1CE6 - chains A and B of the 3 polymer chains in the assembly; structure by X-ray diffraction, 2.90 A resolution.

[Chain A]
Name: Protein (MHC class I H-2DB heavy chain)
From: Mus musculus
Notes: fragment: fragment: extracellular domains
UniProt: P01899 (HA11_MOUSE); residues 1-274 here correspond to UniProt positions 25-298 (UniProt number = residue number + 24)
Amino-acid sequence (274 residues; each row starts with the number of its first residue):
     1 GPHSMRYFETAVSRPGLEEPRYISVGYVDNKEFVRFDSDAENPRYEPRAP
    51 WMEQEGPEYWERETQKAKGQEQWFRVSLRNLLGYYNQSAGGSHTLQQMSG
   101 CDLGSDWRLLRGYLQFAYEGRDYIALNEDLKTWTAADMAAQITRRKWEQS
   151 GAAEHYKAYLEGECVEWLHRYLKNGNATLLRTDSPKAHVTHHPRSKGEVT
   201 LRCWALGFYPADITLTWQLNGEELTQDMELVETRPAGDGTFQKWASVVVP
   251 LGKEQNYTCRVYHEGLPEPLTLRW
Disulfides: Cys101-Cys164, Cys203-Cys259
What the authors report for this chain:
  - contacts within the chain: His155-Tyr156 (pi stacking)

[Chain B]
Name: Protein (human beta-2 microglobulin)
From: Homo sapiens
UniProt: P61769 (B2MG_HUMAN); residues 1-99 here correspond to UniProt positions 21-119 (UniProt number = residue number + 20)
Amino-acid sequence (108 residues; numbered -8 to 99; the number before each row is that of its first residue; numbers below 1 keep their minus sign (Gly-8 is residue -8)):
    -8 GPHSMRYFEIQRTPKIQVYSRHPAENGKSNFLNCYVSGFHPSDIEVDLLK
    42 NGERIEKVEHSDLSFSKDWSFYLLYYTEFTPTEKDEYACRVNHVTLSQPK
    92 IVKWDRDM
Not modelled in the structure: -8 to 0
Swiss-Prot annotation at these positions:
  - modified residue: Gln2 (Pyrrolidone carboxylic acid)
  - glycosylation: Ile1 (N-linked (Glc) (glycation) isoleucine), Lys19 (N-linked (Glc) (glycation) lysine), Lys41 (N-linked (Glc) (glycation) lysine), Lys48 (N-linked (Glc) (glycation) lysine), Lys58 (N-linked (Glc) (glycation) lysine), Lys91 (N-linked (Glc) (glycation) lysine), Lys94 (N-linked (Glc) (glycation) lysine)
Disulfides: Cys25-Cys80

[Chain A / chain B interface]
Pairs across the interface - 50 pairs, chain A then chain B:
  Phe8(A) with Phe56(B), hydrophobic
  Glu9(A) with Phe56(B)
  Thr10(A) with Phe56(B); Phe62(B)
  Val12(A) with Ser33(B)
  Tyr27(A) with Ser55(B), hydrogen bond; Tyr63(B)
  Glu32(A) with Asp53(B)
  Arg35(A) with Asp53(B), salt bridge; Leu54(B), hydrogen bond (side chain-backbone)
  Arg48(A) with Asp53(B), salt bridge
  Gln96(A) with His31(B), hydrogen bond; Phe56(B); Trp60(B), hydrogen bond (side chain-backbone); Phe62(B)
  Gln97(A) with Phe56(B); Trp60(B)
  Met98(A) with Phe56(B), hydrophobic; Trp60(B), hydrophobic
  Gln115(A) with Trp60(B)
  Phe116(A) with Trp60(B)
  Ala117(A) with Trp60(B)
  Glu119(A) with Ile1(B), hydrogen bond (backbone-backbone); His31(B)
  Gly120(A) with Ile1(B); His31(B), hydrogen bond (backbone-side chain)
  Arg121(A) with Ile1(B)
  Asp122(A) with Trp60(B), hydrogen bond
  Thr190(A) with Met99(B), hydrogen bond (side chain-backbone)
  His192(A) with Asp98(B), hydrogen bond (side chain-backbone); Met99(B)
  Arg202(A) with Met99(B), hydrogen bond (side chain-backbone)
  Trp204(A) with Met99(B), hydrogen bond (side chain-backbone)
  Val231(A) with Gln8(B)
  Glu232(A) with Gln8(B), hydrogen bond (backbone-side chain); Tyr26(B), hydrogen bond; Ser28(B), hydrogen bond
  Arg234(A) with Gln8(B), hydrogen bond; Tyr10(B); Tyr26(B)
  Pro235(A) with Tyr10(B), hydrogen bond (backbone-side chain); Tyr26(B); Leu65(B), hydrophobic
  Ala236(A) with Arg12(B); Asn24(B), hydrogen bond (backbone-side chain)
  Gly237(A) with Arg12(B), hydrogen bond (backbone-side chain)
  Asp238(A) with Arg12(B)
  Gln242(A) with Tyr10(B); Ser11(B); Arg12(B), hydrogen bond (side chain-backbone)
Also at the interface, not in a pair above, chain A (35 interface residues in all): Ile23, Val25, Thr94, Thr233, Trp244
Also at the interface, not in a pair above, chain B (25 interface residues in all): Lys6, His13, Ser57, Lys58, Asp59

[Summary]
Chain A and chain B form an interface of 35 and 25 residues respectively, with 19 hydrogen bonds and 2 salt
bridges. Among the polar pairs are Arg35(A)-Asp53(B), Arg48(A)-Asp53(B) and Tyr27(A)-Ser55(B). The paper
reports contacts within the chain involving His155(A) and Tyr156(A).
Chain A is Protein (MHC class I H-2DB heavy chain) (Mus musculus) and chain B is Protein (human beta-2
microglobulin) (Homo sapiens); the structure, MHC class I H-2DB complexed with a sendai virus nucleoprotein
peptide, was determined by X-ray diffraction, deposited together with 1QLF.
